3MKN - chains A and B of the 4 polymer chains in the assembly; structure by X-ray diffraction, 2.00 A resolution.

== Chain A (and B) ==
Name: Putative uncharacterized protein YeiK
Organism: Escherichia coli
Notes: EC 3.2.2.8; chain B of this document is another copy of the same molecule, construct and numbering; everything in this record applies to it too
UniProtKB: C3T3U2 (C3T3U2_ECOLX); residue numbers follow UniProt; this construct covers 1-313
Sequence (316 residues; each row starts with the number of its first residue; numbers below 1 keep their minus sign (Gly-2 is residue -2)):
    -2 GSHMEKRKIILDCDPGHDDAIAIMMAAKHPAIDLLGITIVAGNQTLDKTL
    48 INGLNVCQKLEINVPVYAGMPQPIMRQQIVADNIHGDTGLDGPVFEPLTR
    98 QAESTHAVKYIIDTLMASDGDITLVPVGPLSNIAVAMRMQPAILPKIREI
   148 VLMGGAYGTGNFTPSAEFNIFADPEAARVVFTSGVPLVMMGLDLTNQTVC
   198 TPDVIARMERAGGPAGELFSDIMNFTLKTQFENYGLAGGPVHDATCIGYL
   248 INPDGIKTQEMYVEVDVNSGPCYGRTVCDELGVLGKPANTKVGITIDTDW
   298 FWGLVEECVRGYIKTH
Disordered / not traced: -2 to 2, 230-236, 313 (chain B: -2 to 2, 79-85, 311-313)
Differences from the reference sequence: expression tag (-2 to 0)
Bound ions: Ca2+: Asp11, Asp16, Val124, Asp240 (together with Diaminophenyl iminoribitol)
Small-molecule neighbours: Diaminophenyl iminoribitol (DNB; (2S,3S,4R,5R)-2-(3,4-diaminophenyl)-5-(hydroxymethyl)pyrrolidine-3,4-diol): Asp11, Asp15, Asp16, Asn40, Ala78, Asn80, Ile81, His82, Val124, Met150, Asn158, Glu164, Phe165, Asn166, Leu189, His239, Asp240

== How chain A and chain B interact ==
Contacting residue pairs (42):
  Met67(A) with Arg135(B); Met136(B)
  Pro68(A) with Arg135(B); Met136(B); Pro138(B)
  Gln69(A) with Arg135(B); Pro138(B)
  Pro70(A) with Arg135(B), hydrogen bond (backbone-side chain)
  Ile71(A) with Ile71(B); Arg135(B); Val176(B)
  Met72(A) with Arg135(B), hydrogen bond (backbone-side chain); Glu172(B); Arg175(B); Val176(B), hydrophobic
  Arg73(A) with Arg135(B), hydrogen bond (backbone-side chain)
  Gln74(A) with Arg135(B); Thr179(B)
  His103(A) with Met136(B)
  Val132(A) with Val132(B), hydrophobic; Met136(B), hydrophobic
  Arg135(A) with Met67(B); Pro68(B); Gln69(B); Pro70(B), hydrogen bond (side chain-backbone); Ile71(B); Met72(B), hydrogen bond (side chain-backbone); Arg73(B), hydrogen bond (side chain-backbone); Gln74(B)
  Met136(A) with Met67(B); Pro68(B); His103(B); Val132(B), hydrophobic; Met136(B), hydrophobic
  Pro138(A) with Pro68(B); Gln69(B)
  Glu172(A) with Met72(B)
  Arg175(A) with Met72(B)
  Val176(A) with Ile71(B); Met72(B), hydrophobic
  Asn265(A) with Ser266(B)
  Ser266(A) with Asn265(B)
Other interface residues (no listed pair), chain A (21 interface residues in all): Val105, Thr179, Val264
Other interface residues (no listed pair), chain B (20 interface residues in all): Val264

== In short ==
21 residues of chain A face 20 of chain B across their interface; the contacts include 6 hydrogen bonds. Polar
pairs include Pro70(A)-Arg135(B), Met72(A)-Arg135(B) and Arg73(A)-Arg135(B). Ligands of chain A: Diaminophenyl
iminoribitol. Asp11(A), Asp16(A), Val124(A) and Asp240(A) coordinate Ca2+.
Both chains are Putative uncharacterized protein YeiK (Escherichia coli). Entry 3MKN (Crystal structure of the
E. coli pyrimidine nucleosidase YeiK bound to a competitive inhibitor) was determined by X-ray diffraction
together with 3MKM from the same study.
